Entry 6W1C (electron microscopy, 5.30 A resolution (low resolution: residue-level contacts below are approximate; hydrogen-bond / salt-bridge calls are withheld)); this record covers chains I and M of the 16 polymer chains in the assembly.

# Chain I
Molecule: Fab CHK-265 heavy chain
Organism: Homo sapiens
Notes: antibody fragment or engineered binder
Sequence (218 residues; row label = number of the first residue in the row):
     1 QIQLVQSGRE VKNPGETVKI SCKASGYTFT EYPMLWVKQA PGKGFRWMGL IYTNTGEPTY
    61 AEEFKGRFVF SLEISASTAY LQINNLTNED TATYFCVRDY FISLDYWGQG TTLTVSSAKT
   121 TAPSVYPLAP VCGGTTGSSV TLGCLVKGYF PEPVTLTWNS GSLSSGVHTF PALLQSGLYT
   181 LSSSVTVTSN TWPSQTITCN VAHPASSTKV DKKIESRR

# Chain M
Molecule: Fab CHK-265 light chain
Organism: Homo sapiens
Notes: antibody fragment or engineered binder
Sequence (211 residues; numbered 219 to 429; the number before each row is that of its first residue):
   219 QAVVTQESAL TTSPGETVTL TCRSNIGAVT SSNCANWVQE KPDHFFTGLI GDTNNRRSGV
   279 PARFSGSLIG DKAALTITGA QTEDEAIYFC ALWYNNLWVF GGGTKLTVLG QPKSSPSVTL
   339 FPPSSEELET NKATLVCTIT DFYPGVVTVD WKVDGTPVTQ GMETTQPSKQ SNNKYMASSY
   399 LTLTARAWER HSSYSCQVTH EGHTVEKSLS R

# Chain I / chain M interface
Pairs across the interface (25; chain I residue first):
  Lys43(I) with Gly319(M); Gly320(M)
  Gly44(I) with Gly319(M); Gly320(M)
  Phe45(I) with Phe318(M); Gly319(M)
  Leu50(I) with Asn314(M)
  Cys96(I) with Phe264(M)
  Ile102(I) with Ser249(M); Cys252(M)
  Ser103(I) with Cys252(M)
  Asp105(I) with Ser276(M); Gly277(M)
  Trp107(I) with Phe264(M)
  Gly108(I) with Phe264(M)
  Gln109(I) with Asp261(M); His262(M)
  Gly110(I) with His262(M)
  Ala129(I) with Phe339(M)
  Pro130(I) with Leu338(M); Phe339(M)
  Val131(I) with Phe339(M); Ser428(M)
  Cys132(I) with Ser428(M)
  Gly133(I) with Ser428(M)
Interface residues without a listed pair, chain I (21 interface residues in all): Leu104, His168, Thr169, Phe170
Interface residues without a listed pair, chain M (23 interface residues in all): Asn251, Thr265, Gly266, Trp316, Pro340, Met394, Ala395, Ser396, Leu427

# Summary
21 residues of chain I and 23 residues of chain M are in contact.
Chain I is Fab CHK-265 heavy chain and chain M is Fab CHK-265 light chain, both from Homo sapiens; the
structure, Human mAbs broadly protect against infection of arthritiogenic alphaviruses by recognizing
conserved elements of the MXR8 ..., was determined by electron microscopy together with 6W2U, 6VYV and 6W09
from the same study.
